Entry 8KI0 (X-ray diffraction, 1.45 A resolution); this record covers chain A.

# Chain A
Molecule: Heme acquisition protein HasAp
Source organism: Pseudomonas protegens Pf-5
Reference sequence: Q4K5N8 (Q4K5N8_PSEF5); residue numbers follow UniProt; this construct covers 1-183
Chain sequence (185 residues; row label = number of the first residue in the row; numbers below 1 keep their minus sign (Gly-1 is residue -1)):
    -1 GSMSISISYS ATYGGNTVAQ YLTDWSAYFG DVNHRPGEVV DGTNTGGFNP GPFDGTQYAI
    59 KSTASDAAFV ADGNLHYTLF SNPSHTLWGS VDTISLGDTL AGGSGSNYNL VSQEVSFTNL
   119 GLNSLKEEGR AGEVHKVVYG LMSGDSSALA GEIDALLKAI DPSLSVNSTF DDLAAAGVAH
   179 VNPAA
Unresolved in the structure: -1 to 0, 181-183
Differences from the reference sequence: expression tag (-1 to 0)
Bound ions: Fe-5,10,15,20-Tetraphenylporphyrin Fe: His32, Tyr75
Small-molecule neighbours:
  - Fe-5,10,15,20-Tetraphenylporphyrin (MQP; [5,10,15,20-tetraphenylporphyrinato(2-)-kappa~4~N~21~,N~22~,N~23~,N~24~]iron): His32, Arg33, Pro34, Val37, Thr43, Gly44, Gly45, Phe46, Pro50, Phe51, Tyr56, Tyr75, Leu77, Phe78, His83, Leu85, Arg128, His133, Val136, Tyr137, Met140
  - N-cyclohexyltaurine (NHE; 2-[N-cyclohexylamino]ethane sulfonic acid), molecule 1: Asp39, Gly40, Phe51
  - N-cyclohexyltaurine (NHE), molecule 2: Phe51, Asp52, His74, Tyr75, Thr76, Ser79, Trp86, Lys124
What the authors report for this chain:
  - Fe-5,10,15,20-Tetraphenylporphyrin coordination: His32, Tyr75
  - contacts within the chain: Arg33-Glu36 (water-mediated contact), Ser79-Lys124 (water-mediated contact), Asn80-Lys124 (water-mediated contact)

# Overview
Ligands of chain A: Fe-5,10,15,20-Tetraphenylporphyrin and N-cyclohexyltaurine. The
Fe-5,10,15,20-Tetraphenylporphyrin Fe site is built by His32 and Tyr75. From the paper:
Fe-5,10,15,20-Tetraphenylporphyrin coordination by His32 and Tyr75; contacts within the chain involving Arg33,
Glu36 and Ser79 among others.
Chain A is Heme acquisition protein HasAp (Pseudomonas protegens Pf-5); the structure, Crystal structure of
the hemophore HasA from Pseudomonas protegens Pf-5 capturing Fe-tetraphenylporphyrin, was determined by X-ray
diffraction together with 8KI1 from the same study.
